8TMB - chains A and B of the 7 polymer chains in the assembly; structure by electron microscopy, 3.60 A resolution.

# Chain A (and B)
Protein: Cobalt/magnesium transport protein CorA
Organism: Thermotoga maritima
Notes: chain B of this document is another copy of the same molecule, construct and numbering; everything in this record applies to it too
UniProtKB: Q9WZ31 (CORA_THEMA); residues 1-351 here = UniProt positions 1-351
Chain sequence (373 residues; row label = number of the first residue in the row; numbers below 1 keep their minus sign (Met-21 is residue -21)):
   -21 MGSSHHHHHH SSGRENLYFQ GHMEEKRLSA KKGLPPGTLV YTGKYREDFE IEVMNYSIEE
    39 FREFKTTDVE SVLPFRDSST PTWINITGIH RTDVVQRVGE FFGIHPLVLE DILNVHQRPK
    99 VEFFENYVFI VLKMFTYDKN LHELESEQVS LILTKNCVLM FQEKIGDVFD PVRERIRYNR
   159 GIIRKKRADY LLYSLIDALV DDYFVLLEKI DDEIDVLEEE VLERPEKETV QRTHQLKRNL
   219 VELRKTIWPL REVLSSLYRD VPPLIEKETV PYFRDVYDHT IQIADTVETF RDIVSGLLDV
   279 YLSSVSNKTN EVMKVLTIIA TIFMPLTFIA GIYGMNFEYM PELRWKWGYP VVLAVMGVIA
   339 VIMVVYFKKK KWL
Disordered / not traced: -21 to 12 (chain B: -21 to 16)
Differences from the reference sequence: initiating methionine (-21); expression tag (-20 to 0)
UniProt features mapped onto this chain:
  - motif: Gly312 to Asn314 (Probable selectivity filter)
  - site: Asn288 (Essential for ion permeation), Leu294 (Important for closing the ion permeation pathway in the closed state), Thr295 (Threonine that confers selectivity for Co(2+) transport)

# How chain A and chain B interact
Pairs across the interface (72):
  Tyr171(A) with Leu85(B)
  Asp175(A) with Glu88(B)
  Glu186(A) with His94(B), salt bridge
  Asp193(A) with Arg216(B), salt bridge
  Glu196(A) with His212(B), salt bridge; Arg216(B)
  Leu200(A) with Lys205(B); Gln209(B)
  Pro249(A) with Leu85(B)
  Tyr250(A) with His83(B); Pro84(B); Leu85(B), hydrophobic
  Asp253(A) with Leu85(B); Asp89(B)
  Asp256(A) with Lys98(B), salt bridge
  His257(A) with Asp89(B), salt bridge; Asn92(B)
  Gln260(A) with His94(B); Gln95(B); Arg96(B), hydrogen bond (side chain-backbone)
  Asp263(A) with Lys223(B)
  Ile271(A) with Arg216(B); Val219(B), hydrophobic
  Leu275(A) with His212(B)
  Asp277(A) with Leu276(B)
  Val278(A) with Val208(B), hydrophobic
  Leu280(A) with Leu280(B), hydrophobic
  Ser281(A) with Val208(B); Tyr279(B)
  Ser284(A) with Val283(B)
  Asn285(A) with Glu204(B), hydrogen bond (side chain-backbone); Lys205(B); Tyr279(B), hydrogen bond
  Asn288(A) with Thr287(B), hydrogen bond
  Met291(A) with Val290(B), hydrophobic; Met291(B), hydrophobic; Leu294(B), hydrophobic
  Lys292(A) with Lys286(B); Val290(B)
  Leu294(A) with Leu294(B), hydrophobic
  Thr295(A) with Val290(B)
  Ala298(A) with Leu294(B), hydrophobic
  Thr299(A) with Ile297(B)
  Met302(A) with Phe301(B)
  Pro303(A) with Ile297(B), hydrophobic; Phe301(B), hydrophobic
  Thr305(A) with Thr305(B)
  Phe306(A) with Phe301(B), hydrophobic; Leu304(B), hydrophobic; Thr305(B)
  Ile310(A) with Tyr327(B), hydrophobic
  Met313(A) with Tyr311(B), hydrophobic; Tyr327(B), hydrophobic
  Asn314(A) with Tyr311(B), hydrogen bond (side chain-backbone); Gly312(B); Met313(B); Asn314(B); Glu320(B)
  Phe315(A) with Glu320(B); Leu321(B), hydrophobic; Arg322(B); Gly326(B); Tyr327(B)
  Glu316(A) with Arg322(B), salt bridge
  Tyr317(A) with Lys324(B); Trp325(B)
  Met318(A) with Tyr327(B), hydrophobic; Pro328(B)
  Lys349(A) with Lys286(B), hydrogen bond (backbone-side chain)
  Trp350(A) with Glu289(B); Val290(B), hydrophobic; Val293(B), hydrophobic
Interface residues without a listed pair, chain A (50 interface residues in all): Phe182, Asp189, Ile259, Thr264, Thr267, Gly274, Lys286, Gly312, Phe345
Interface residues without a listed pair, chain B (48 interface residues in all): Ala298, Met302, Val330

# Summary
50 residues of chain A and 48 residues of chain B are in contact; the contacts include 6 hydrogen bonds and 6
salt bridges. Among the polar pairs are Glu186(A)-His94(B), Asp193(A)-Arg216(B) and Glu196(A)-His212(B).
Chain A and chain B are both Cobalt/magnesium transport protein CorA (Thermotoga maritima); the structure,
Cryo-EM structure of CorA in complex with conformation-specific synthetic antibody C12 and 20 mM MgCl2, State
..., was determined by electron microscopy.
